PDB entry 2XAZ | X-ray diffraction, 2.60 A resolution | chains A and D of the 4 polymer chains in the assembly

[Chain A]
Protein: Ribonucleoside-diphosphate reductase 1 subunit alpha
Organism: Escherichia coli
Notes: EC 1.17.4.1
Reference sequence: P00452 (RIR1_ECOLI); numbering as in UniProt (aligned over 1-761)
Chain sequence (761 residues; numbered 1 to 761; the number before each row is that of its first residue):
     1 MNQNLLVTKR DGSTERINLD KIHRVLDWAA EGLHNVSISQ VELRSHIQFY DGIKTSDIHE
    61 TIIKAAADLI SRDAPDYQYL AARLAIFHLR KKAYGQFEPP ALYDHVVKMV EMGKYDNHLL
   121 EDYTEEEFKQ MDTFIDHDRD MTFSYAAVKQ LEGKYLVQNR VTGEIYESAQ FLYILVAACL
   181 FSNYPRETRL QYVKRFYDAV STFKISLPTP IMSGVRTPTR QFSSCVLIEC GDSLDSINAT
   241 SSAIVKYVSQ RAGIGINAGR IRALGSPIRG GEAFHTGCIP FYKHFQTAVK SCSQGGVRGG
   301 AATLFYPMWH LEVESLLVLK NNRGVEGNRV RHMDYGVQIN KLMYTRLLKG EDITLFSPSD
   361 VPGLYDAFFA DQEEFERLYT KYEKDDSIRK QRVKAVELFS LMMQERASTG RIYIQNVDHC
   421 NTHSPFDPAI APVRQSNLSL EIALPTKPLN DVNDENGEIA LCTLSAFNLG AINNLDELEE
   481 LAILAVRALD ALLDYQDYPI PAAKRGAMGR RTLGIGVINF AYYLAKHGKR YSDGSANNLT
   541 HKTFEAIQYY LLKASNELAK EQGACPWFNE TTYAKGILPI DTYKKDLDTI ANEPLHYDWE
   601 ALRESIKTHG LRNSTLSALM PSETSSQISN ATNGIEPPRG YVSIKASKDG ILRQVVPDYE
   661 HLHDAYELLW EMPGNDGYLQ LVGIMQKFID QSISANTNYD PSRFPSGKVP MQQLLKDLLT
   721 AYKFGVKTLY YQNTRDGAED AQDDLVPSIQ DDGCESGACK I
Not modelled in the structure: 1-3, 268-273, 738-761
Differences from the reference sequence: engineered mutation Ser439 (Cys in P00452)
Modified residues: Tyr730 (meta-nitro-tyrosine; NIY)
UniProt features mapped onto this chain:
  - active site (Proton acceptor): Asn437, Glu441
  - binding site (ATP): Lys9, Glu15 to Lys21, Thr55, Lys91
  - binding site (GDP): Thr209, Asn437, Glu441, Glu623 to Ser625
  - binding site (dTTP): Asp232 to Leu234, Arg262, Arg269
  - site: Cys225 (Important for hydrogen atom transfer), Cys462 (Important for hydrogen atom transfer), Tyr731 (Important for electron transfer), Cys754 (Interacts with thioredoxin/glutaredoxin), Cys759 (Interacts with thioredoxin/glutaredoxin)
  - modified residue: Lys283 (N6-acetyllysine)
  - natural variant: Met1 to Asn2 (deletion: In 15% of the chains), Met1 (deletion: In 30% of the chains)
  - mutagenesis: Glu441 (E441A/Q: Loss of activity; E441D: Decrease in activity), Tyr731 (Y731F: Loss of activity)

[Chain D]
Protein: Ribonucleoside-diphosphate reductase 1 subunit beta
Notes: EC 1.17.4.1; fragment: ribonucleotide reductase r2-peptide, residues 357-376
Reference sequence: P69924 (RIR2_ECOLI); residues 356-375 here correspond to UniProt positions 357-376 (UniProt number = residue number + 1)
Chain sequence (20 residues; row label = number of the first residue in the row):
   356 YLVGQIDSEV DTDDLSNFQL
Not modelled in the structure: 356-364

[Interface between chain A and chain D]
Contacting residue pairs (21):
  Lys341(A) - Leu375(D)
  Tyr344(A) - Leu375(D)  hydrophobic
  Thr345(A) - Leu375(D)
  Leu347(A) - Leu370(D)  hydrophobic
  Leu348(A) - Leu370(D)
  Leu348(A) - Ser371(D)
  Leu348(A) - Phe373(D)
  Leu348(A) - Leu375(D)  hydrophobic
  Val396(A) - Val365(D)  hydrophobic
  Lys584(A) - Leu375(D)  hydrogen bond (side chain-backbone)
  Asp586(A) - Leu375(D)
  Met711(A) - Val365(D)  hydrophobic
  Gln712(A) - Val365(D)
  Gln712(A) - Asp366(D)  hydrogen bond (side chain-backbone)
  Gln712(A) - Asp369(D)  hydrogen bond
  Leu719(A) - Leu370(D)  hydrophobic
  Leu719(A) - Phe373(D)
  Tyr722(A) - Leu375(D)
  Lys723(A) - Phe373(D)
  Lys723(A) - Gln374(D)  hydrogen bond (side chain-backbone)
  Lys723(A) - Leu375(D)  hydrogen bond (side chain-backbone)
Interface residues without a listed pair, chain A (17 interface residues in all): Gly350, Ser400, Leu715, Thr720
Interface residues without a listed pair, chain D (9 interface residues in all): Thr367

[In short]
Chain A and chain D form an interface of 17 and 9 residues respectively; the contacts include 5 hydrogen
bonds. Among the polar pairs are Lys584(A)-Leu375(D), Gln712(A)-Asp366(D) and Gln712(A)-Asp369(D).
Chain A is Ribonucleoside-diphosphate reductase 1 subunit alpha (Escherichia coli) and chain D is
Ribonucleoside-diphosphate reductase 1 subunit beta; the structure, Ribonucleotide reductase Y730NO2Y and
C439S modified R1 subunit of E. coli, was determined by X-ray diffraction together with 2X0X, 2XAK, 2XAP,
2XAV, 2XAW and 2XAY from the same study.
